8GVX - chains B and A of the 8 polymer chains in the assembly; structure by electron microscopy, 3.91 A resolution.

Chain B (and A):
Protein: Short transient receptor potential channel 5
From: Homo sapiens
Notes: chain A of this document is another copy of the same molecule, construct and numbering; everything in this record applies to it too
UniProt: Q9UL62 (TRPC5_HUMAN); numbering as in UniProt (aligned over 1-765)
Chain sequence (773 residues; row label = number of the first residue in the row):
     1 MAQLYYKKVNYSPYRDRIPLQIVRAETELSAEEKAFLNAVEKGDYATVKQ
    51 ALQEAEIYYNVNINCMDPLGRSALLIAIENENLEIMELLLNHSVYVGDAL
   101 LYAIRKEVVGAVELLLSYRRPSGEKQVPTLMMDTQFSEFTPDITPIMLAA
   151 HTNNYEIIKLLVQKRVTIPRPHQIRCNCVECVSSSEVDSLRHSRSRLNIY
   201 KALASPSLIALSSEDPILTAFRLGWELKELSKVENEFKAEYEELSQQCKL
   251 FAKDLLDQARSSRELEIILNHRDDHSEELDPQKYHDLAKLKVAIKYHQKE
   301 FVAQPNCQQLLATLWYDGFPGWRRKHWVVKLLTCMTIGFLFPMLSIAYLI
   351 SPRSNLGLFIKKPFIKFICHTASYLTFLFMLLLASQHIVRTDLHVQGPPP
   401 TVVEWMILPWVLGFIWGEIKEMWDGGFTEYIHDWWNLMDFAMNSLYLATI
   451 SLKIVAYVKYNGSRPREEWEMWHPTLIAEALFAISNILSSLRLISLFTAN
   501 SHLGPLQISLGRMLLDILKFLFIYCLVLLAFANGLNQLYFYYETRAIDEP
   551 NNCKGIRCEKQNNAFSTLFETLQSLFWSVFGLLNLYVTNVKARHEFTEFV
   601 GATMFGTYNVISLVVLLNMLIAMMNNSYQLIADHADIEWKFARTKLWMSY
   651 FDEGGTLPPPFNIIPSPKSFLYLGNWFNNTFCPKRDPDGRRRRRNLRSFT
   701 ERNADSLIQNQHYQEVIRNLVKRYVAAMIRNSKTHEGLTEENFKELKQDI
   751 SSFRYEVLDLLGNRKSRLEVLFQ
Unresolved in the structure: 1-16, 274-285, 666-705, 732-738, 762-773
Differences from the reference sequence: expression tag (766-773)
Cystine bridges: Cys553-Cys558
Ion coordination: Zn2+: His172, Cys176, Cys178, Cys181; Ca2+: Glu418, Glu421, Asn436, Asp439
Residues lining bound ligands:
  - phosphatidylethanolamine (PTY), molecule 1: Asp433, Trp434, Trp435, Met438, Ile484, Leu488, Leu491, Ile494, Gln507, Leu510, Gly511, Leu514, Lys645
  - phosphatidylethanolamine (PTY), molecule 2: Phe531, Thr603, Met604, Thr607
  - YZY ((2S)-2-(hexadecanoyloxy)-3-hydroxypropyl (9Z)-octadec-9-enoate), molecule 1: Leu510, Leu514, Leu521, Tyr524, Cys525, Leu528, Phe569, Leu572, Gln573, Phe576, Trp577, Phe580
  - YZY, molecule 2: Phe599, Ala602, Thr603, Gly606, Thr607, Val610, Ile611, Val614
Curated features (UniProtKB/Swiss-Prot):
  - binding site (Zn(2+)): His172, Cys176, Cys178, Cys181
  - binding site (Ca(2+)): Glu418, Glu421, Asn436, Asp439
  - glycosylation: Asn461 (N-linked (GlcNAc...) asparagine)
  - natural variant: Lys34 (deletion: Found in a patient with mental disorder and obesity), Thr134 (T134M: Found in a patient with mental disorder and obesity; uncertain significance), Pro667 (P667T: Found in a patient with severe delayed speech, autism spectrum and Gilles de la Tourette disorders), Tyr672 (Y672H: Found in a patient with mental disorder and obesity; uncertain significance), Leu738 (L738I: Found in a patient with mental disorder and obesity; uncertain significance)
From the paper describing this entry:
  - mutagenesis - K228A, K232A, K299A, R512A, K645A: decreased signaling in response to PIP2

How chain B and chain A interact:
Contacting residue pairs (140; chain B residue first):
  Glu84(B) - Arg754(A)  salt bridge
  Tyr155(B) - Pro68(A)
  Tyr155(B) - Leu69(A)  hydrophobic
  Glu156(B) - Pro68(A)
  Glu156(B) - Leu69(A)
  Lys159(B) - Glu26(A)  salt bridge
  Lys159(B) - Pro68(A)
  Val162(B) - Gln21(A)
  Val162(B) - Ile22(A)  hydrophobic
  Gln163(B) - Glu28(A)  hydrogen bond
  Arg165(B) - Leu20(A)  hydrogen bond (side chain-backbone)
  Arg165(B) - Gln21(A)
  Val166(B) - Leu20(A)
  Thr167(B) - Ile18(A)
  Thr167(B) - Pro19(A)
  Ile168(B) - Arg17(A)
  Ile168(B) - Ile18(A)  hydrogen bond (backbone-backbone)
  Ile168(B) - Leu20(A)  hydrophobic
  Pro169(B) - Arg17(A)
  Arg170(B) - Arg17(A)
  Arg170(B) - Ile18(A)
  Ala210(B) - Arg24(A)  hydrogen bond (backbone-side chain)
  Leu211(B) - Gln21(A)
  Leu211(B) - Ile22(A)
  Leu211(B) - Val23(A)  hydrogen bond (backbone-backbone)
  Ser212(B) - Leu20(A)
  Ser212(B) - Gln21(A)
  Ser212(B) - Val23(A)
  Ser213(B) - Val23(A)
  Ser213(B) - Arg24(A)  hydrogen bond (backbone-side chain)
  Glu214(B) - Val23(A)
  Glu214(B) - Arg24(A)  hydrogen bond (backbone-side chain)
  Pro216(B) - Arg24(A)
  Arg260(B) - Ser137(A)  hydrogen bond (side chain-backbone)
  Arg260(B) - Glu138(A)
  Arg260(B) - Pro141(A)
  Arg260(B) - Arg191(A)
  Ser261(B) - Asp188(A)
  Ser261(B) - Leu190(A)
  Ser262(B) - Asp188(A)  hydrogen bond (backbone-side chain)
  Pro305(B) - Glu236(A)
  Asn306(B) - Leu190(A)
  Gln308(B) - Glu236(A)
  Gln309(B) - Ser189(A)  hydrogen bond
  Gln309(B) - Ser193(A)  hydrogen bond
  Gln309(B) - Glu236(A)
  Gln309(B) - Phe237(A)
  Arg323(B) - Glu234(A)  salt bridge
  Arg323(B) - Glu236(A)  salt bridge
  Arg324(B) - Arg175(A)
  Arg324(B) - Cys176(A)  hydrogen bond (side chain-backbone)
  Arg324(B) - Val182(A)
  Leu382(B) - Asn533(A)
  Ser385(B) - Asn533(A)
  Ser385(B) - Asn536(A)
  Ser385(B) - Gln537(A)  hydrogen bond
  Arg390(B) - Phe540(A)
  Arg390(B) - Tyr541(A)  hydrogen bond
  Arg466(B) - Tyr541(A)
  Arg466(B) - His594(A)  hydrogen bond (backbone-side chain)
  Glu467(B) - Ala592(A)
  Met471(B) - Glu595(A)
  Met471(B) - Phe596(A)  hydrophobic
  Trp472(B) - Phe596(A)  hydrophobic
  Leu476(B) - Tyr542(A)
  Leu476(B) - His594(A)
  Ile477(B) - Phe596(A)  hydrophobic
  Glu479(B) - Gln537(A)
  Glu479(B) - Tyr541(A)  hydrogen bond
  Ala480(B) - Phe596(A)  hydrophobic
  Phe482(B) - Gln537(A)
  Ala483(B) - Gly534(A)
  Asn486(B) - Asn533(A)  hydrogen bond
  Ile487(B) - Ala530(A)
  Ile487(B) - Gly534(A)
  Ile487(B) - Met604(A)  hydrophobic
  Ser490(B) - Ala530(A)
  Ile494(B) - Leu526(A)  hydrophobic
  Phe497(B) - Ile523(A)  hydrophobic
  Leu506(B) - Lys519(A)
  Leu506(B) - Ile523(A)  hydrophobic
  Leu506(B) - Met619(A)  hydrophobic
  Leu506(B) - Met623(A)  hydrophobic
  Met513(B) - Met619(A)  hydrophobic
  Met513(B) - Ala622(A)  hydrophobic
  Ile517(B) - Val615(A)  hydrophobic
  Ile556(B) - Leu585(A)
  Arg557(B) - Thr588(A)
  Arg557(B) - Asn589(A)  hydrogen bond (backbone-side chain)
  Arg557(B) - Glu598(A)  salt bridge
  Arg557(B) - Ala602(A)
  Cys558(B) - Tyr586(A)
  Glu559(B) - Lys560(A)
  Phe569(B) - Phe599(A)  hydrophobic
  Gln573(B) - Phe599(A)
  Phe576(B) - Gly606(A)
  Phe576(B) - Val610(A)  hydrophobic
  Trp577(B) - Leu585(A)  hydrophobic
  Trp577(B) - Ala602(A)
  Trp577(B) - Phe605(A)  hydrophobic
  Trp577(B) - Gly606(A)
  Trp577(B) - Asn609(A)
  Phe580(B) - Asn609(A)
  Phe580(B) - Val610(A)  hydrophobic
  Leu582(B) - Leu583(A)
  Leu620(B) - Val614(A)  hydrophobic
  Ile621(B) - Asn618(A)
  Met624(B) - Asn618(A)
  Met624(B) - Met619(A)
  Asn625(B) - Ala622(A)
  Asn625(B) - Asn625(A)
  Tyr628(B) - Met623(A)
  Tyr628(B) - Asn626(A)
  Gln629(B) - Asn626(A)
  Gln629(B) - Gln629(A)  hydrogen bond
  Gln714(B) - Arg24(A)
  Ile717(B) - Arg24(A)
  Arg718(B) - Arg24(A)
  Arg718(B) - Ala25(A)
  Lys722(B) - Phe136(A)
  Ala726(B) - Phe136(A)  hydrophobic
  Ala726(B) - Glu138(A)
  Ile729(B) - Leu69(A)  hydrophobic
  Arg730(B) - Arg105(A)  hydrogen bond (side chain-backbone)
  Arg730(B) - Lys106(A)
  Asn742(B) - Glu740(A)  hydrogen bond
  Asn742(B) - Phe743(A)
  Phe743(B) - Phe743(A)  hydrophobic
  Glu745(B) - Lys747(A)
  Leu746(B) - Leu746(A)  hydrophobic
  Leu746(B) - Lys747(A)
  Leu746(B) - Ile750(A)  hydrophobic
  Ile750(B) - Ile750(A)  hydrophobic
  Phe753(B) - Phe753(A)  hydrophobic
  Phe753(B) - Arg754(A)
  Phe753(B) - Val757(A)  hydrophobic
  Glu756(B) - Arg754(A)  salt bridge
  Glu756(B) - Leu758(A)
  Val757(B) - Val757(A)  hydrophobic
  Leu760(B) - Leu761(A)  hydrophobic
Also at the interface, not in a pair above, chain B (102 interface residues in all): Pro171, Leu208, Asp215, Ala259, Ala312, Leu381, Ala384, Gln386, Leu393, Trp469, Ile484, Leu491, Leu493, His502, Leu503, Leu510, Leu514, Leu617, Lys640, Arg723, Asp749, Leu761
Also at the interface, not in a pair above, chain A (93 interface residues in all): Phe139, Thr140, Ile174, Asn177, Asn235, Phe522, Val527, Phe531, Leu538, Leu568, Gly581, Thr597, Val600, Leu613, Ile621

Summary:
102 residues of chain B and 93 residues of chain A are in contact; the contacts include 21 hydrogen bonds and
6 salt bridges. Polar pairs include Glu84(B)-Arg754(A), Lys159(B)-Glu26(A) and Arg323(B)-Glu234(A). The paper
reports that K228A, K232A and K299A of chain B, among others, reduce signaling in response to PIP2; 5
substitutions were tested in all.
Both chains are Short transient receptor potential channel 5 (Homo sapiens). Entry 8GVX (Cryo-EM structure of
the human TRPC5 ion channel in complex with G alpha i3 subunits, class2) was determined by electron microscopy
(same publication as 7X6C, 8GVW and 7X6I).
